Entry 8DDQ (electron microscopy, 2.70 A resolution); this record covers chains C and G of the 8 polymer chains in the assembly.

Chain C:
Name: Transient receptor potential cation channel, subfamily M, member 3
From: Mus musculus
UniProt: Q5F4S7 (Q5F4S7_MOUSE); residues 1-1344 here = UniProt positions 1-1344
Amino-acid sequence (1344 residues; numbered 1 to 1344; the number before each row is that of its first residue):
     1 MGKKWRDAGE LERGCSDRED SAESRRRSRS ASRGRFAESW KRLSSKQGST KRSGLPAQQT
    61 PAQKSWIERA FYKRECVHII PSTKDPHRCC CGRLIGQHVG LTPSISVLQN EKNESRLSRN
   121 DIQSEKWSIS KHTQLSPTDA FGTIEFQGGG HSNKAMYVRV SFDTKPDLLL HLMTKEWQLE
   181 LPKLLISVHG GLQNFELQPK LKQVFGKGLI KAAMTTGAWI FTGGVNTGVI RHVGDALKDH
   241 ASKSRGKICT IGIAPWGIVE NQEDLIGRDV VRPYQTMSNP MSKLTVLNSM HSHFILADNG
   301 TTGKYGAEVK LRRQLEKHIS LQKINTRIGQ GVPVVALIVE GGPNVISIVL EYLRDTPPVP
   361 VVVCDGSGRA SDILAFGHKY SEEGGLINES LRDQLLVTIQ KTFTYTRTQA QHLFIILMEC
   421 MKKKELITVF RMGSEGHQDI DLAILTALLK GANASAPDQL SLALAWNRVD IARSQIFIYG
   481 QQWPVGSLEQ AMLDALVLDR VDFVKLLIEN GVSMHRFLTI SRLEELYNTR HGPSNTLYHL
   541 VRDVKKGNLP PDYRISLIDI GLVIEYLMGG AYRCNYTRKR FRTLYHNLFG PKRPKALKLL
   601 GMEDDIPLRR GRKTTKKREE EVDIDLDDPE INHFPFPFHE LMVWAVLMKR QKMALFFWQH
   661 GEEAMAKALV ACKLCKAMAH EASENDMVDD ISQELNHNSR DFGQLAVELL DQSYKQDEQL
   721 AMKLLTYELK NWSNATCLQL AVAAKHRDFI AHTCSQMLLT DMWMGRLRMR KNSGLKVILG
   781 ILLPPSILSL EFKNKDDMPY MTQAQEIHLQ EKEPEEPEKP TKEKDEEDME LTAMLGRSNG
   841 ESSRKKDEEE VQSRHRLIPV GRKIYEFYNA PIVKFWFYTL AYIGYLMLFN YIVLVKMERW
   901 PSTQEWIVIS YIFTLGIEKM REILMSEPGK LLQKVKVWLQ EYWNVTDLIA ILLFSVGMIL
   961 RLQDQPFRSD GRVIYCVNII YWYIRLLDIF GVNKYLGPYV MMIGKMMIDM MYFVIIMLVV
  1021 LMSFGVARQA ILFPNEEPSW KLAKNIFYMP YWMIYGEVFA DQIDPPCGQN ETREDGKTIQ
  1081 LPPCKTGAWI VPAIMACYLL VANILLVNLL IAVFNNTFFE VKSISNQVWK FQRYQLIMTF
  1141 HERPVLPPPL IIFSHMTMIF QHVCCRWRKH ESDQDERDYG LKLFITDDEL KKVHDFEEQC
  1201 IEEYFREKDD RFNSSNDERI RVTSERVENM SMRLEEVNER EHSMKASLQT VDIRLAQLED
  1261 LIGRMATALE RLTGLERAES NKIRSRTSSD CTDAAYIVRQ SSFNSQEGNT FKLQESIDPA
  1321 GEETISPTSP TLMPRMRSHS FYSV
Not modelled in the structure: 1-128, 383-396, 589-631, 795-860, 1068-1079, 1159-1176, 1244-1344
Small-molecule neighbours:
  - 1,2-diacyl-glycerol-3-sn-phosphate (3PH), molecule 1: Gln-940, Glu-941, Tyr-942, Trp-943, Thr-946, Val-977, Ile-980, Tyr-981, Ile-984, Leu-987, Val-1000, Met-1001, Ile-1003, Gly-1004, Met-1007
  - 1,2-diacyl-glycerol-3-sn-phosphate (3PH), molecule 2: Val-1020, Ser-1023, Phe-1024, Ile-1094, Cys-1097, Tyr-1098, Val-1101
  - 9Z9 ((3beta,14beta,17beta,25R)-3-[4-methoxy-3-(methoxymethyl)butoxy]spirost-5-en), molecule 1: Met-887, Asn-890, Tyr-891, Tyr-983
  - 9Z9, molecule 2: Met-1022, Pro-1038, Ser-1039, Trp-1040, Leu-1042, Ala-1043

Chain G:
Name: Unidentified segment at the N-terminus of TRPM3
From: Mus musculus
Amino-acid sequence (17 residues; row label = number of the first residue in the row; X marks 17 residues of unknown identity (built as UNK)):
     1 XXXXXXXXXX XXXXXXX

How chain C and chain G interact:
Chain C side of the interface, 18 residues: Ile-129, His-132, Thr-133, Gln-134, Leu-135, Ser-136, Pro-137, Thr-138, Phe-141, Arg-159, Val-160, Ser-161, Leu-168, Glu-176, Asp-269, Asp-298, Asn-299, Gly-300

Overview:
Chain C and chain G make no direct contact in this assembly. Ligands of chain C: compound 9Z9 and
1,2-diacyl-glycerol-3-sn-phosphate.
Here chain C is Transient receptor potential cation channel, subfamily M, member 3 and chain G is Unidentified
segment at the N-terminus of TRPM3, both from Mus musculus. Entry 8DDQ (cryo-EM structure of TRPM3 ion channel
in the presence of soluble Gbg, focused on channel) was determined by electron microscopy together with 8DDR,
8DDS, 8DDT, 8DDU, 8DDV, 8DDW and 4 further entries from the same study.
